Entry 4RWC (X-ray diffraction, 1.05 A resolution); this record covers chain A.

Chain A:
Protein: Matrix protein 2
Notes: fragment: transmembrane domain
UniProtKB: O70632 (M2_I97A1); numbering as in UniProt (aligned over 25-46)
Chain sequence (24 residues; each row starts with the number of its first residue):
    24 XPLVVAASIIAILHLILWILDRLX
Modified / non-standard residues: ACE (acetyl group) at position 24; NH2 (amino group) at position 47
Construct notes: acetylation (24); engineered mutation A34 (Gly in O70632); amidation (47)
Curated features (UniProtKB/Swiss-Prot):
  - site: H37 (Essential for channel activity, possibly by being protonated during channel activation, and by forming the channel gate and the selective filter), W41 (Seems to be involved in pH gating)

Summary:
Chain A is Matrix protein 2; the structure, Racemic M2-TM crystallized from racemic detergent, was determined
by X-ray diffraction together with 4RWB from the same study.
